Entry 8YM6 (X-ray diffraction, 3.30 A resolution); this record covers chains C and D of the 13 polymer chains in the assembly.

== Chain C (and D) ==
Protein: Caspase-8 subunit p10
Organism: Homo sapiens
Notes: chain D of this document is another copy of the same molecule, construct and numbering; everything in this record applies to it too
UniProt: Q14790 (CASP8_HUMAN); numbering as in UniProt (aligned over 1-185)
Amino-acid sequence (185 residues; row label = number of the first residue in the row):
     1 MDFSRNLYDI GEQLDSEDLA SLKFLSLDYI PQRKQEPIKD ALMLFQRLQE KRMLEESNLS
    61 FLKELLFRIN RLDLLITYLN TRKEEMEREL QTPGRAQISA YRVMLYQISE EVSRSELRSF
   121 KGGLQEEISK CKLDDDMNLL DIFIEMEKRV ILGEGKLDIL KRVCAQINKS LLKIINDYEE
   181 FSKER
Unresolved in the structure: 1, 181-185 (chain D: 1, 183-185)
Differences from the reference sequence: engineered mutation Gly-122 (Phe in Q14790), Gly-123 (Leu in Q14790)
Reported in the primary citation:
  - mutagenesis - E12A/F122G/L123G, N70A/F122G/L123G, E110A/F122G/L123G: unchanged binding to CASP8 and FADD-like apoptosis regulator subunit p43

== Interface between chain C and chain D ==
Contacting residue pairs - 36 pairs, chain C then chain D:
  Tyr-8(C) / Lys-34(D)
  Glu-12(C) / Pro-31(D)
  Glu-12(C) / Gln-32(D)  hydrogen bond (backbone-backbone)
  Glu-12(C) / Arg-33(D)  salt bridge
  Glu-12(C) / Lys-34(D)  salt bridge
  Gln-13(C) / Pro-31(D)
  Gln-13(C) / Gln-32(D)
  Leu-14(C) / Arg-33(D)
  Asp-15(C) / Glu-36(D)
  Asp-15(C) / Lys-148(D)  salt bridge
  Ser-16(C) / Glu-36(D)  hydrogen bond
  Glu-17(C) / Lys-132(D)  salt bridge
  Asp-18(C) / Lys-148(D)  salt bridge
  Asn-70(C) / Lys-148(D)
  Asn-70(C) / Arg-149(D)  hydrogen bond
  Arg-71(C) / Lys-148(D)
  Leu-72(C) / Lys-148(D)  hydrogen bond (backbone-backbone)
  Leu-72(C) / Arg-149(D)
  Leu-72(C) / Val-150(D)
  Asp-73(C) / Glu-147(D)
  Asp-73(C) / Lys-148(D)  hydrogen bond (backbone-backbone)
  Asp-73(C) / Val-150(D)
  Ile-76(C) / Val-150(D)  hydrophobic
  Glu-110(C) / Ser-129(D)  hydrogen bond
  Glu-110(C) / Lys-130(D)  hydrogen bond (backbone-backbone)
  Glu-110(C) / Cys-131(D)  hydrogen bond (backbone-side chain)
  Glu-110(C) / Lys-132(D)  salt bridge
  Glu-111(C) / Ser-129(D)
  Glu-111(C) / Lys-130(D)  hydrogen bond (side chain-backbone)
  Val-112(C) / Cys-131(D)
  Ser-113(C) / Asp-134(D)
  Arg-114(C) / Asp-134(D)  hydrogen bond (backbone-side chain)
  Arg-114(C) / Asp-136(D)  salt bridge
  Glu-116(C) / Lys-130(D)  salt bridge
  Asn-168(C) / Lys-130(D)
  Ser-170(C) / Lys-130(D)
Interface residues without a listed pair, chain C (25 interface residues in all): Gly-11, Asp-40, Leu-42, Ser-109

== In short ==
25 residues of chain C face 15 of chain D across their interface, with 10 hydrogen bonds and 8 salt bridges.
Polar contacts include Glu-12(C)/Arg-33(D), Glu-12(C)/Lys-34(D) and Asp-15(C)/Lys-148(D). The paper reports
that E12A/F122G/L123G, N70A/F122G/L123G and E110A/F122G/L123G of chain C leave binding to CASP8 and FADD-like
apoptosis regulator subunit p43 unchanged.
Chain C and chain D are both Caspase-8 subunit p10 (Homo sapiens); the structure, Structure of Caspase-8/cFLIP
death effector domain assembly, was determined by X-ray diffraction together with 8YM4, 8YM5, 8YNI, 8YNK,
8YNL, 8YNM and 8YNN from the same study.
